8CGZ - chains D and E of the 5 polymer chains in the assembly; structure by X-ray diffraction, 2.53 A resolution.

== Chain D ==
Name: Tubulin beta chain
Source organism: Ovis aries
UniProtKB: D0VWY9 (D0VWY9_SHEEP); the author numbering skips numbers that UniProt does not, so the offset changes along the chain: 1-42 = UniProt 1-42; 45-360 = UniProt 43-358; 369-455 = UniProt 359-445
Amino-acid sequence (445 residues; row label = number of the first residue in the row; note: 10 numbers in that range are skipped by the numbering (no residue carries them; nothing is unmodelled there)):
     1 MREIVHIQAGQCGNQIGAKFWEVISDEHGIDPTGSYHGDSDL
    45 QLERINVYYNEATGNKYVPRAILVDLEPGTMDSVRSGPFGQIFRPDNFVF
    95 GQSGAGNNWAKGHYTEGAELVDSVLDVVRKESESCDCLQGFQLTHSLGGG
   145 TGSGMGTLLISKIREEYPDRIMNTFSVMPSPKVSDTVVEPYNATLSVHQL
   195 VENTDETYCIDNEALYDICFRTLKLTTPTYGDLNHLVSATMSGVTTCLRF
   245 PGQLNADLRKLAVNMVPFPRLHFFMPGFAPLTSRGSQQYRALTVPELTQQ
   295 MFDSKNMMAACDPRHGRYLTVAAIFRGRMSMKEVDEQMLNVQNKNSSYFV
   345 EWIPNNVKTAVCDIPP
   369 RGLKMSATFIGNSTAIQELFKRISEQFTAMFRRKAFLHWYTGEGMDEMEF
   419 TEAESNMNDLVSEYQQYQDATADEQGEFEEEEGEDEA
Disordered / not traced: 442-455
Differences from the reference sequence: conflict C203 (Ser201 in D0VWY9), I318 (Val316 in D0VWY9)
Residues lining bound ligands:
  - GDP (guanosine-5'-diphosphate): G10, Q11, C12, Q15, I16, D69, N101, S140, G142, G143, G144, T145, G146, V171, P173, V177, S178, E183, N206, L209, Y224, L227, N228
  - ab-8939 (UIY): Y202, V238, C241, L242, L248, N249, A250, D251, L252, K254, L255, N258, M259, T314, V315, A316, A317, I318, N349, N350, V351, K352, T353, A354, I378

== Chain E ==
Name: Stathmin-4
Source organism: Rattus norvegicus
UniProtKB: P63043 (STMN4_RAT); residues 5-145 here correspond to UniProt positions 49-189 (UniProt number = residue number + 44)
Amino-acid sequence (143 residues; each row starts with the number of its first residue):
     3 XADMEVIELNKATSGQSWEVILKPPSFDGVPEFNASLPRRRDPSLEEIQK
    53 KLEAAEERRKYQEAELLKHLAEKREHEREVIQKAIEENNNFIKMAKEKLA
   103 QKMESNKENREAHLAAMLERLQEKDKHAEEVRKNKELKEEASR
Disordered / not traced: 3-6, 29-47, 142-145
Differences from the reference sequence: acetylation (3); expression tag (4); engineered mutation A14 (Cys58 in P63043), W20 (Phe64 in P63043)
Modified residues: ACE (acetyl group) at position 3

== Interface between chain D and chain E ==
Residue-residue contacts - 21 pairs, chain D then chain E:
  Y108(D) - H129(E)  hydrogen bond
  Y108(D) - A130(E)  hydrophobic
  Y108(D) - V133(E)  hydrophobic
  Y108(D) - R134(E)  hydrogen bond (backbone-side chain)
  T109(D) - K137(E)
  A112(D) - R134(E)
  S155(D) - L123(E)
  K156(D) - D127(E)  salt bridge
  E159(D) - L123(E)
  Q193(D) - K126(E)  hydrogen bond
  N197(D) - K126(E)
  T409(D) - K140(E)  hydrogen bond (backbone-side chain)
  G410(D) - K137(E)
  G410(D) - K140(E)
  E411(D) - V133(E)
  E411(D) - K137(E)  salt bridge
  G412(D) - V133(E)
  G412(D) - N136(E)
  G412(D) - K137(E)
  M413(D) - V133(E)
  E417(D) - H129(E)  salt bridge
Also at the interface, not in a pair above, chain D (15 interface residues in all): P162
Also at the interface, not in a pair above, chain E (12 interface residues in all): M119, L120

== Overview ==
15 residues of chain D face 12 of chain E across their interface, with 4 hydrogen bonds and 3 salt bridges.
Polar contacts include K156(D)-D127(E), E411(D)-K137(E) and E417(D)-H129(E). Bound to chain D: GDP and
ab-8939.
Chain D is Tubulin beta chain (Ovis aries) and chain E is Stathmin-4 (Rattus norvegicus); the structure,
tubulin-AB8939 complex, was determined by X-ray diffraction.
